PDB entry 6U0S | X-ray diffraction, 2.52 A resolution | chains B and F of the 6 polymer chains in the assembly

[Chain B (and F)]
Protein: 2,4-dichlorophenol 6-monooxygenase
From: Streptomyces sp. SCSIO 03032
Notes: chain F of this document is another copy of the same molecule, construct and numbering; everything in this record applies to it too
Reference sequence: W0C4C9 (W0C4C9_9ACTN); residues 1-598 here = UniProt positions 1-598
Chain sequence (601 residues; numbered -2 to 598; the number before each row is that of its first residue; numbers below 1 keep their minus sign (Gly-2 is residue -2)):
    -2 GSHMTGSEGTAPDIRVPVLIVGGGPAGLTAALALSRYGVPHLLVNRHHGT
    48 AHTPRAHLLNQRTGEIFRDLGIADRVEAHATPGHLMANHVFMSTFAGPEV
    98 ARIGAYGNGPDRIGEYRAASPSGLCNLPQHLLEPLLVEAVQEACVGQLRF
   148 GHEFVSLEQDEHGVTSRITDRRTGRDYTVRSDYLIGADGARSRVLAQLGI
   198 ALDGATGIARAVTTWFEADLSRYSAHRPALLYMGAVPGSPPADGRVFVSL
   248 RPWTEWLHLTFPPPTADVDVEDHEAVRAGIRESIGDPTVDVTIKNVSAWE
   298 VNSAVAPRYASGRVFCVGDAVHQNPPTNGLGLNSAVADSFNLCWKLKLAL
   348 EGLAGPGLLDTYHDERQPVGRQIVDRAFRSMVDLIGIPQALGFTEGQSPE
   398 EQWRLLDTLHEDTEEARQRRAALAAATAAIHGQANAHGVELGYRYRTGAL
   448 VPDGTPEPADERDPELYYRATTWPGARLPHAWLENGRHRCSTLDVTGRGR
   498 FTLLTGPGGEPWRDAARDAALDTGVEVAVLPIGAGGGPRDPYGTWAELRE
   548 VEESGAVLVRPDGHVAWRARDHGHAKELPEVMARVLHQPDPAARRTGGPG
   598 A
Not modelled in the structure: -2 to 7, 587-598 (chain F: -2 to 5, 586-598)
Construct notes: expression tag (-2 to 0)
Residues lining bound ligands:
  - FAD (flavin-adenine dinucleotide): Val18, Gly19, Gly20, Gly21, Pro22, Ala23, Gly24, Val41, Asn42, Arg43, His44, Arg52, Ala53, His54, Leu55, Gln126, Glu130, His149, Glu150, Phe151, Ala184, Asp185, Gly186, Ala187, Thr210, Leu254, Trp296, Val314, Gly315, Asp316, Pro323, Gly326, Leu327, Gly328, Leu329, Asn330, Ala332
  - PKS (2-[(2E,5E,7E,9R,10R,11E)-10-hydroxy-3,7,9,11-tetramethyltrideca-2,5,7,11-tetraen-1-yl]-6-methoxy-3-methylpyridin-4-ol): His54, Leu55, Tyr103, Ala206, Leu227, Leu228, Met230, Pro238, Ala239, Gly241, Val243, Val245, Leu256, Phe258, Pro322, Pro323, Thr324, Asn325, Gly326, Met378, Leu381, Ile382

[How chain B and chain F interact]
Residue-residue contacts (11):
  Pro95(B) with Arg169(F)
  Arg219(B) with Thr47(F), hydrogen bond
  Thr285(B) with His49(F)
  Glu397(B) with Arg169(F); Thr170(F); Gly171(F)
  Trp400(B) with Arg169(F); Thr170(F)
  Arg401(B) with Thr170(F); Arg172(F)
  Asp404(B) with Thr170(F)
Interface residues without a listed pair, chain B (8 interface residues in all): Gly94

[Summary]
The interface between chain B and chain F involves 8 residues on one side and 6 on the other, with 1 hydrogen
bond. Its one hydrogen-bonded contact is Arg219(B)-Thr47(F). Ligands of chain B: flavin-adenine dinucleotide
and compound PKS.
Chain B and chain F are both 2,4-dichlorophenol 6-monooxygenase (Streptomyces sp. SCSIO 03032); the structure,
Crystal structure of the flavin-dependent monooxygenase PieE in complex with FAD and substrate, was determined
by X-ray diffraction together with 6U0P from the same study.
